Entry 8VFI (X-ray diffraction, 1.77 A resolution); this record covers chains T and A of the 4 polymer chains in the assembly.

# Chain T
Molecule: 16-nt DNA strand
Sequence (16 nucleotides; numbered 1 to 16; the number before each row is that of its first residue):
     1 CCGACGACGC ATCAGC

# Chain A
Molecule: DNA polymerase beta
Organism: Homo sapiens
Notes: EC 2.7.7.7, 4.2.99.-
UniProt: P06746 (DPOLB_HUMAN); numbering as in UniProt (aligned over 1-335)
Sequence (335 residues; row label = number of the first residue in the row):
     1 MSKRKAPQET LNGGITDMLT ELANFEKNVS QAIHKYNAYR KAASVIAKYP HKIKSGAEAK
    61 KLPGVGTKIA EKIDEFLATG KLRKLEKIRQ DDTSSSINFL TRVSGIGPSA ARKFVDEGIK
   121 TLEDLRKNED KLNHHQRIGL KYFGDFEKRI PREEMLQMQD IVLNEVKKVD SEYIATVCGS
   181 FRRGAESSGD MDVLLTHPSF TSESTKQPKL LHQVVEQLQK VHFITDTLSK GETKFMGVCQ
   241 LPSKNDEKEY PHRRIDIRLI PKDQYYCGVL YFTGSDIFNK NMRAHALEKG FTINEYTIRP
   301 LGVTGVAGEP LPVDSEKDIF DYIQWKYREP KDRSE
Not modelled in the structure: 1-9
Bound ions: Na+ site 1: Lys60, Leu62, Val65 (shared with 1 residue of chain D); Na+ site 2: Thr101, Val103, Ile106 (shared with 1 residue of chain P); Mg2+ site 1: Asp190, Asp192, Asp256 (together with 2'-deoxycytidine-5'-triphosphate); Mg2+ site 2: Asp190, Asp192 (together with 2'-deoxycytidine-5'-triphosphate)
Small-molecule neighbours: 2'-deoxycytidine-5'-triphosphate (DCP): Arg149, Gly179, Ser180, Arg183, Ser188, Gly189, Asp190, Asp192, Asp256, Tyr271, Phe272, Thr273, Gly274, Ser275, Asp276, Asn279
Swiss-Prot annotation at these positions:
  - region: Arg183 to Asp192 (DNA-binding)
  - active site: Lys72 (Nucleophile)
  - binding site (K(+)): Lys60, Leu62, Val65, Thr101, Val103, Ile106
  - binding site (Na(+)): Lys60, Leu62, Val65, Thr101, Val103, Ile106
  - binding site (dATP): Arg149, Ser180, Arg183, Gly189, Asp190
  - binding site (dCTP): Arg149, Ser180, Arg183, Gly189, Asp190
  - binding site (dGTP): Arg149, Ser180, Arg183, Gly189, Asp190, Asp192
  - binding site (dTTP): Arg149, Ser180, Arg183, Gly189, Asp190
  - binding site (Mg(2+)): Asp190, Asp192, Asp256
  - modified residue: Lys72 (N6-acetyllysine), Arg83 (Omega-N-methylarginine), Arg152 (Omega-N-methylarginine)
  - cross-link (Glycyl lysine isopeptide (Lys-Gly)): Lys41 (interchain with G-Cter in ubiquitin), Lys61 (interchain with G-Cter in ubiquitin), Lys81 (interchain with G-Cter in ubiquitin)
  - natural variant: Leu22 (L22P: Found in a gastric cancer sample; uncertain significance), Tyr39 (Y39C: Found in a gastric cancer sample; uncertain significance), Gly118 (G118V: Decreased DNA-directed DNA polymerase activity), Arg137 (R137Q: Decreased function in base-excision repair), Arg149 (R149I: Decreased DNA-directed DNA polymerase activity), Asp160 (D160N: Found in a gastric cancer sample; uncertain significance), Cys239 (C239R: Found in a gastric cancer sample; uncertain significance), Lys289 (K289M: Found in a colon cancer sample; uncertain significance), Asn294 (N294D: Found in a gastric cancer sample; uncertain significance), Glu295 (E295K: Found in a gastric cancer sample; uncertain significance)
  - mutagenesis: Phe25 (F25W: No effect on 5'-dRP lyase activity. Decreased ssDNA binding), His34 (H34G: Decreased 5'-dRP lyase activity. Decreased ssDNA binding), Lys35 (K35A: Decreased 5'-dRP lyase activity. Decreased ssDNA binding. Loss of 5'-dRP lyase activity; when associated with A-68 and A-72. Decreased ssDNA binding; when associated with A-68 and A-72 ...), Tyr39 (Y39F: No effect on 5'-dRP lyase activity; Y39Q: Abolishes DNA polymerase and 5'-dRP lyase activity), Lys41 (K41R: Abolishes ubiquitination; when associated with R-61 and R-81), Lys60 (K60A: Decreased 5'-dRP lyase activity. Decreased ssDNA binding), Lys61 (K61R: Abolishes ubiquitination; when associated with R-41 and R-81), Lys68 (K68A: No effect on 5'-dRP lyase activity. Decreased ssDNA binding. Loss of 5'-dRP lyase activity; when associated with A-35 and A-72. Decreased ssDNA binding; when associated with A-35 and A-72 ...), Glu71 (E71Q: No effect on 5'-dRP lyase activity. No effect on structure shown by circular dichroism. No effect on ssDNA binding), Lys72 (K72A: Severely reduced 5'-dRP lyase activity. Does not affect ssDNA binding. Loss of 5'-dRP lyase activity; when associated with A-35 and A-68. Decreased ssDNA binding ...), Glu75 (E75A: Slightly decreased 5'-dRP lyase activity. Decreased ssDNA binding. No effect on structure shown by circular dichroism), Lys81 (K81R: Abolishes ubiquitination; when associated with R-41 and R-61), 5 further mutagenesis entries in UniProt

# Interface between chain T and chain A
Residue-residue contacts - 27 pairs, chain T then chain A:
  DC5(T) - His34(A)  stacking on the base
  DC5(T) - Leu287(A)  phosphate contact
  DG6(T) - Asn279(A)  base contact
  DG6(T) - Lys280(A)  salt bridge to the phosphate
  DG6(T) - Arg283(A)  hydrogen bond to the base
  DG6(T) - Ala284(A)  sugar contact
  DG6(T) - Leu287(A)  phosphate contact
  DA7(T) - Arg283(A)  hydrogen bond to the sugar
  DA7(T) - Leu287(A)  phosphate contact
  DA7(T) - Thr292(A)  hydrogen bond to the phosphate
  DA7(T) - Ile293(A)  sugar contact
  DA7(T) - Asn294(A)  phosphate contact
  DC8(T) - Asn294(A)  hydrogen bond to the phosphate
  DC8(T) - Glu295(A)  sugar contact
  DG9(T) - Thr233(A)  hydrogen bond to the phosphate
  DG9(T) - Lys234(A)  hydrogen bond to the base
  DG9(T) - Arg258(A)  sugar contact
  DG9(T) - Tyr296(A)  hydrogen bond to the phosphate
  DC10(T) - Ser229(A)  phosphate contact
  DC10(T) - Lys230(A)  hydrogen bond to the phosphate
  DC10(T) - Gly231(A)  phosphate contact
  DC10(T) - Glu232(A)  hydrogen bond to the phosphate
  DC10(T) - Thr233(A)  hydrogen bond to the phosphate
  DC10(T) - Lys234(A)  hydrogen bond to the phosphate
  DA11(T) - Ser229(A)  phosphate contact
  DA11(T) - Lys230(A)  hydrogen bond to the phosphate
  DT12(T) - Asn133(A)  phosphate contact
Also at the interface, not in a pair above, chain A (23 interface residues in all): His134, Leu228, Tyr271, Arg299

# Overview
Chain T and chain A form an interface of 8 and 23 residues respectively; the contacts include 12 hydrogen
bonds, 1 salt bridge and 1 aromatic stacking contact. Polar contacts include DG6(T)-Arg283(A),
DG9(T)-Lys234(A) and DA7(T)-Arg283(A). Chain A binds 2'-deoxycytidine-5'-triphosphate.
Chain T is a 16-nt DNA strand and chain A is DNA polymerase beta (Homo sapiens); the structure, Ternary DNA
Polymerase Beta bound to DNA containing primer terminal FapydG base-paired with a dA, was determined by X-ray
diffraction (same publication as 8VF8, 8VF9, 8VFA, 8VFB, 8VFC, 8VFD and 5 further entries).
